8P1G - chain B; structure by X-ray diffraction, 1.42 A resolution.

Chain B:
Molecule: Carbohydrate esterase family 16 protein
Organism: Thermothelomyces thermophilus
UniProtKB: G2QL32 (G2QL32_MYCTT); residues 3-330 here correspond to UniProt positions 16-343 (UniProt number = residue number + 13)
Sequence (353 residues; each row starts with the number of its first residue):
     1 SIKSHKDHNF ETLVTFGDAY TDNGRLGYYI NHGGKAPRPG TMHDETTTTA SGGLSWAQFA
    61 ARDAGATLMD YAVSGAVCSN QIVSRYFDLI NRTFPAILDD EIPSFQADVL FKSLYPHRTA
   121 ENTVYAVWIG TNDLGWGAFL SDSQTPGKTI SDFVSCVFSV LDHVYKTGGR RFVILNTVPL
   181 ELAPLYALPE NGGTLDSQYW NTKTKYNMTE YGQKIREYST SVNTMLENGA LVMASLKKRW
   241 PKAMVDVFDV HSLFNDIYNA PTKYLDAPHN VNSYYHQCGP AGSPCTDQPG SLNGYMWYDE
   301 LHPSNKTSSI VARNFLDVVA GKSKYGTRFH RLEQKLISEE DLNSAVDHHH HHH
Not modelled in the structure: 1-7, 331-353
Construct notes: expression tag (1-2, 331-353); engineered mutation A19 (Ser32 in G2QL32)
Disulfide bonds: C78-C156, C278-C285
Glycans and other covalent adducts: N-acetylglucosamine (NAG) linked to N91, N207, N305
Ligand contacts: B3P (2-[3-(2-hydroxy-1,1-dihydroxymethyl-ethylamino)-propylamino]-2-hydroxymethyl-propane-1,3-diol): D22, N23, G24, R25, L26, G27, T46, T48, T49, A50, G52, S74, H276, Y298

Overview:
Chain B binds compound B3P. Covalently linked N-acetylglucosamine: at N91, N207 and N305.
Chain B is Carbohydrate esterase family 16 protein (Thermothelomyces thermophilus); the structure, Crystal
structure of inactive TtCE16 in complex with acetate, was determined by X-ray diffraction, deposited together
with 7ZTN.
